6A1V - chain A; structure by X-ray diffraction, 1.98 A resolution.

== Chain A ==
Protein: Galectin-10
From: Homo sapiens
UniProtKB: Q05315 (LEG10_HUMAN); residues 1-142 here = UniProt positions 1-142
Amino-acid sequence (145 residues; numbered -2 to 142; the number before each row is that of its first residue; numbers below 1 keep their minus sign (Gly-2 is residue -2)):
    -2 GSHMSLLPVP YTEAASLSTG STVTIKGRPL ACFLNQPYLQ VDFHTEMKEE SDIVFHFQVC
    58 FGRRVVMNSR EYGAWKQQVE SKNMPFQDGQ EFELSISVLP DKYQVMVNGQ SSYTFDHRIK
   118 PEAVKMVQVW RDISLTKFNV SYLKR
Disordered / not traced: -2 to 1
Sequence notes: expression tag (-2 to 0); engineered mutation Gln33 (Glu in Q05315)
Curated features (UniProtKB/Swiss-Prot):
  - site: Asn136 (Not glycosylated)
  - modified residue: Ser2 (N-acetylserine)

== Overview ==
Chain A is Galectin-10 (Homo sapiens); the structure, Charcot-Leyden crystal protein/Galectin-10 variant E33Q,
was determined by X-ray diffraction, deposited together with 6A1S, 6A1T, 6A1U, 6A1X and 6A1Y.
